PDB entry 4P29 | X-ray diffraction, 1.95 A resolution | chain A

Chain A:
Name: LpoA
Organism: Haemophilus influenzae
Notes: fragment: N-terminal domain
Reference sequence: P45299 (LPOA_HAEIN); numbering as in UniProt (aligned over 33-253)
Sequence (231 residues; numbered 31 to 261; the number before each row is that of its first residue):
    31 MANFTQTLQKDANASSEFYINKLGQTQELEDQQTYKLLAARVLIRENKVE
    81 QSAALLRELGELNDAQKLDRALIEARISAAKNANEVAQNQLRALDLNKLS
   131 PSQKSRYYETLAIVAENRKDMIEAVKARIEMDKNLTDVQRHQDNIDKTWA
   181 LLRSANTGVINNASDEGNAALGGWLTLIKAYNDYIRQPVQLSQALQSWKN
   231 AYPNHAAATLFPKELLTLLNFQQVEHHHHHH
Unresolved in the structure: 31-32, 249-261
Sequence notes: expression tag (31-32, 254-261)
Modified positions: Mse31 (selenomethionine); Mse151 (selenomethionine; parent Met); Mse161 (selenomethionine; parent Met)
From the paper describing this entry:
  - binding site for sulfate ion: R71, R136, R148

Summary:
The paper reports a binding site for sulfate ion at R71, R136 and R148.
Chain A is LpoA (Haemophilus influenzae); the structure, Crystal structure of the LpoA N-terminal domain from
Haemophilus influenzae, was determined by X-ray diffraction together with 5KCN, 5VAT and 5VBG from the same
study.
